Entry 7AKQ (X-ray diffraction, 2.32 A resolution); this record covers chain A.

[Chain A]
Molecule: Endochitinase 42
Organism: Trichoderma harzianum
Notes: EC 3.2.1.14
UniProt: P48827 (CHI42_TRIHA); residue numbers follow UniProt; this construct covers 1-423
Amino-acid sequence (423 residues; each row starts with the number of its first residue):
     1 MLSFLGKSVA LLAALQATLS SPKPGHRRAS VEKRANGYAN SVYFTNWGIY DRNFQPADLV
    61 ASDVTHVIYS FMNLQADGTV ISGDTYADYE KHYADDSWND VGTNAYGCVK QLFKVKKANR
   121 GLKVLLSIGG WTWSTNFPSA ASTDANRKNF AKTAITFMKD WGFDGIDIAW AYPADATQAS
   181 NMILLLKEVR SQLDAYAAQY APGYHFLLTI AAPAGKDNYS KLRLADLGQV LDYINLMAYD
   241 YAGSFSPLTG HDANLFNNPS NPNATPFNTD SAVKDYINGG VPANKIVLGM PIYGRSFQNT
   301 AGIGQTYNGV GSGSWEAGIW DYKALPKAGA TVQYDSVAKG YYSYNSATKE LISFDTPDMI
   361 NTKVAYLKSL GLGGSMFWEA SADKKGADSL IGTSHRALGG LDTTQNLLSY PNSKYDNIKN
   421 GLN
Unresolved in the structure: 1-34
Construct notes: engineered mutation A169 (Asp in P48827), A171 (Glu in P48827), L193 (Arg in P48827), L390 (Val in P48827)
Bound ions: Zn2+ site 1: D51, D226; Zn2+ site 2 near H92 (its only coordinating residue here); Zn2+ site 3: H205, D232; Zn2+ site 4 near H205 (its only coordinating residue here); Zn2+ site 5 near H395 (its only coordinating residue here)
Reported in the primary citation:
  - catalytic residues: D167 (citing earlier work)
  - mutagenesis - D169A/E171A: abolished catalytic activity
  - mutagenesis - Y172E, Y172F, R295A, R295T: decreased catalytic activity on chitin
  - mutagenesis - Y172E, Y172F, F245N, R295A, R295T: decreased catalytic activity on NAG6
  - mutagenesis - F245N: decreased catalytic activity on colloidal chitin
  - mutagenesis - R295S: increased catalytic activity on colloidal chitin
  - mutagenesis - F245N, R295A, R295S, E316A, E316S: increased catalytic activity on chitosan CHIT50
  - mutagenesis - R295S (40-fold): increased catalytic activity on CHIT100
  - mutagenesis - R295S, E316S: increased catalytic activity on NAG6
  - mutagenesis - E316S: increased catalytic activity on chitin
  - mutagenesis - E316A, E316N: decreased catalytic activity

[Summary]
D51 and D226 form the Zn2+ site 1. The Zn2+ site 3 is built by H205 and D232. The paper reports the catalytic
residue D167; Y172E, Y172F and F245N, among others, reduce catalytic activity on NAG6; 10 substitutions were
tested in all.
Chain A is Endochitinase 42 (Trichoderma harzianum); the structure, Structure of D169A/E171A double mutant of
chitinase Chit42 from Trichoderma harzianum complexed with chitintetraose obtained by ..., was determined by
X-ray diffraction (same publication as 6YLJ and 6YN4).
